PDB entry 3QMH | X-ray diffraction, 2.50 A resolution | chains A and C of the 3 polymer chains in the assembly

# Chain A
Molecule: CpG-binding protein
From: Homo sapiens
Notes: fragment: CXXC-type Zn finger, residues 161-222
UniProt: Q9P0U4 (CXXC1_HUMAN); residue numbers follow UniProt; this construct covers 161-222
Amino-acid sequence (79 residues; row label = number of the first residue in the row):
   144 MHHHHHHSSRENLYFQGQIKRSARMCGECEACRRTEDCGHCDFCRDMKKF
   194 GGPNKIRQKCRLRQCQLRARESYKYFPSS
Not modelled in the structure: 144-165, 219-222
Construct notes: expression tag (144-160)
Bound ions: Zn2+ site 1: Cys169, Cys172, Cys175, Cys208; Zn2+ site 2: Cys181, Cys184, Cys187, Cys203
UniProt features mapped onto this chain:
  - binding site (Zn(2+)): Cys169, Cys172, Cys175, Cys181, Cys184, Cys187, Cys203, Cys208
  - mutagenesis: Cys169 (C169A: Complete loss of DNA binding activity. No effect on localization in nuclear speckles), Cys208 (C208A: Complete loss of DNA binding activity. No effect on localization in nuclear speckles)
From the paper describing this entry:
  - conformationally variable residues (side-chain flip): Arg213

# Chain C
Molecule: 12-nt DNA strand
Sequence (12 nucleotides; row label = number of the first residue in the row):
     1 GCCATCGATGGC

# Interface between chain A and chain C
Pairs across the interface (10):
  Lys198(A) - DT5(C)  sugar contact
  Lys198(A) - DC6(C)  base contact
  Ile199(A) - DT5(C)  base contact
  Ile199(A) - DC6(C)  hydrogen bond to the base
  Arg200(A) - DC6(C)  base contact
  Arg200(A) - DG7(C)  hydrogen bond to the base
  Gln201(A) - DT5(C)  hydrogen bond to the base
  Gln201(A) - DC6(C)  base contact
  Ser215(A) - DC3(C)  hydrogen bond to the phosphate
  Tyr216(A) - DT5(C)  base contact
Also at the interface, not in a pair above, chain C (5 interface residues in all): DA8

# Summary
6 residues of chain A and 5 residues of chain C are in contact, with 4 hydrogen bonds. Polar contacts include
Ile199(A)-DC6(C), Arg200(A)-DG7(C) and Gln201(A)-DT5(C). Cys169(A), Cys172(A), Cys175(A) and Cys208(A)
coordinate Zn2+ site 1. From UniProt: 8 Zn2+-binding residues and 2 mutagenesis sites on chain A. From the
paper: conformational variability at Arg213(A).
Here chain A is CpG-binding protein (Homo sapiens) and chain C is a 12-nt DNA strand. Entry 3QMH (Structural
Basis of Selective Binding of Non-Methylated CpG islands (DNA-TCGA) by the CXXC Domain of CFP1) was determined
by X-ray diffraction, deposited together with 3QMB, 3QMC, 3QMD and 3QMI.
